Entry 9K9V (electron microscopy, 3.00 A resolution); this record covers chains A and P of the 5 polymer chains in the assembly.

== Chain A ==
Protein: DNA polymerase
From: Monkeypox virus
Notes: EC 2.7.7.7
UniProt: A0A7H0DN44 (DPOL_MONPV); residues 1-1006 here = UniProt positions 1-1006
Amino-acid sequence (1031 residues; row label = number of the first residue in the row; numbers below 1 keep their minus sign (Met-24 is residue -24)):
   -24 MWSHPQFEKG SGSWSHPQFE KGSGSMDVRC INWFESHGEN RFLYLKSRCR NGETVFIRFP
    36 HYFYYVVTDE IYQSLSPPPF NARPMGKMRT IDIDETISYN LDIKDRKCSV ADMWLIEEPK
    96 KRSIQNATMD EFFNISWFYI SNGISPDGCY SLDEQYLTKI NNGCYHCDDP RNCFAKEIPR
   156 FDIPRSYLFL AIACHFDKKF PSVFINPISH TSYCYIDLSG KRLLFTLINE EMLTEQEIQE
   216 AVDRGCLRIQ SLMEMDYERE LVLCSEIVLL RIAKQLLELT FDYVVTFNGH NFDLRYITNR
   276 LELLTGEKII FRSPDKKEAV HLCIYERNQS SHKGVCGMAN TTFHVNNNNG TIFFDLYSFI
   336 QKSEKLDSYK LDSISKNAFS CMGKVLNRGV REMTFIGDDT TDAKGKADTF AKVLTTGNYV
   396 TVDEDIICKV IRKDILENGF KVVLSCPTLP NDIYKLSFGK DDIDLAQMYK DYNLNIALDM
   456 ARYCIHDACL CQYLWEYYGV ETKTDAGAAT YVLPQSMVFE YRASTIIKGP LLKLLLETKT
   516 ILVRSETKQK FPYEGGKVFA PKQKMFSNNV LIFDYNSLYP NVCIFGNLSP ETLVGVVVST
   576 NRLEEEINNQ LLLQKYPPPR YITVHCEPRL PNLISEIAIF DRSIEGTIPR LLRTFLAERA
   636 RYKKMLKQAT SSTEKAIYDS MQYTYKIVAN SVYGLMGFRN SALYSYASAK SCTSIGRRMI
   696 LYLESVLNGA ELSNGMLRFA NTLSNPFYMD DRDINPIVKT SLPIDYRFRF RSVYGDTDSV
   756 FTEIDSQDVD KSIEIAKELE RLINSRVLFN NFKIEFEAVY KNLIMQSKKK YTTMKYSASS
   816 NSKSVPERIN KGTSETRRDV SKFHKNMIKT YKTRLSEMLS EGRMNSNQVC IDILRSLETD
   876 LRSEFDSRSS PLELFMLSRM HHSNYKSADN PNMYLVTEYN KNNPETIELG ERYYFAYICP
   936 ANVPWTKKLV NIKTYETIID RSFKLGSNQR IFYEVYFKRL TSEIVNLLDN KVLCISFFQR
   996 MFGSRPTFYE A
Not modelled in the structure: -24 to 0, 305-314, 528-531, 1005-1006
Differences from the reference sequence: initiating methionine (-24); expression tag (-23 to 0); conflict Phe108 (Leu in A0A7H0DN44); engineered mutation Ala166 (Asp in A0A7H0DN44), Ala168 (Glu in A0A7H0DN44)

== Chain P ==
Molecule: 25-nt DNA strand
Sequence (25 nucleotides; row label = number of the first residue in the row):
     1 AGCTATGACC ATGATTACGA ATTGT
Not modelled in the structure: 1-8

== How chain A and chain P interact ==
Pairs across the interface (32):
  Ile167(A) - DT25(P)  phosphate contact
  Cys169(A) - DT25(P)  phosphate contact
  Phe171(A) - DT25(P)  stacking on the base
  Lys174(A) - DT25(P)  base contact
  Phe175(A) - DG24(P)  base contact
  Phe175(A) - DT25(P)  base contact
  Pro176(A) - DT25(P)  sugar contact
  Phe262(A) - DG24(P)  phosphate contact
  Asn263(A) - DT23(P)  sugar contact
  Asn263(A) - DG24(P)  hydrogen bond to the sugar
  Asn266(A) - DT23(P)  base contact
  Phe267(A) - DG24(P)  sugar contact
  Asn315(A) - DT22(P)  base contact
  Tyr332(A) - DT23(P)  hydrogen bond to the sugar
  Tyr344(A) - DT23(P)  phosphate contact
  Lys345(A) - DT23(P)  sugar contact
  Lys345(A) - DG24(P)  phosphate contact
  Leu346(A) - DG24(P)  hydrogen bond to the phosphate
  Asp462(A) - DT25(P)  phosphate contact
  Thr831(A) - DT22(P)  phosphate contact
  Arg832(A) - DA21(P)  salt bridge to the phosphate
  Arg832(A) - DT22(P)  phosphate contact
  Arg833(A) - DA21(P)  hydrogen bond to the phosphate
  Arg833(A) - DT22(P)  salt bridge to the phosphate
  Asp834(A) - DA21(P)  phosphate contact
  His897(A) - DA20(P)  salt bridge to the phosphate
  Tyr900(A) - DG19(P)  hydrogen bond to the phosphate
  Lys901(A) - DC18(P)  salt bridge to the phosphate
  Ser902(A) - DC18(P)  hydrogen bond to the phosphate
  Asn907(A) - DG19(P)  phosphate contact
  Gln994(A) - DT12(P)  phosphate contact
  Arg1000(A) - DG13(P)  salt bridge to the phosphate
Other interface residues (no listed pair), chain A (31 interface residues in all): Ser343, Arg894, Met895, Asn905

== Summary ==
Chain A and chain P form an interface of 31 and 10 residues respectively, with 6 hydrogen bonds, 5 salt
bridges and 1 aromatic stacking contact. Among the polar pairs are Asn263(A)-DG24(P), Tyr332(A)-DT23(P) and
Leu346(A)-DG24(P).
Here chain A is DNA polymerase (Monkeypox virus) and chain P is a 25-nt DNA strand. Entry 9K9V (MPXV DNA
polymerase complex in editing state 2) was determined by electron microscopy together with 9K9R, 9K9S, 9K9T
and 9K9U from the same study.
